Entry 8V3X (electron microscopy, 2.20 A resolution); this record covers chains g and z of the 42 polymer chains in the assembly.

[Chain g (and z)]
Molecule: Sheath (CD1363)
Organism: Clostridioides difficile
Notes: chain z of this document is another copy of the same molecule, construct and numbering; everything in this record applies to it too
UniProtKB: A0A9Q7ZU73 (A0A9Q7ZU73_CLODI); residue numbers follow UniProt; this construct covers 1-354
Sequence (354 residues; row label = number of the first residue in the row):
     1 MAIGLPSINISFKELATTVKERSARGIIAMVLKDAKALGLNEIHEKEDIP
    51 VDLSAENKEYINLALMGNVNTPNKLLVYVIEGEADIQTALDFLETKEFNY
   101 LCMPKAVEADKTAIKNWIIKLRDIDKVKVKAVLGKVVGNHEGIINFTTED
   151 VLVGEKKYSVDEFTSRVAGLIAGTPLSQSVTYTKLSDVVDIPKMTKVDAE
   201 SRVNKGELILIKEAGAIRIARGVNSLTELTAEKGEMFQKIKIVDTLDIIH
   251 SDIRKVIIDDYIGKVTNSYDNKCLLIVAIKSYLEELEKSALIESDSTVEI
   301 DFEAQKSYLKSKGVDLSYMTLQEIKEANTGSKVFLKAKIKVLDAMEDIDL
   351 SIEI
Disordered / not traced: 1-2

[Chain g / chain z interface]
Contacting residue pairs (15):
  Lys126(g) with Ile8(z)
  Ala231(g) with Glu14(z)
  Glu232(g) with Lys13(z); Glu14(z), hydrogen bond (backbone-backbone)
  Lys233(g) with Glu14(z)
  Gly234(g) with Glu14(z), hydrogen bond (backbone-side chain)
  Phe237(g) with Glu14(z)
  Leu246(g) with Phe12(z)
  His250(g) with Ile10(z); Phe12(z)
  Ile253(g) with Ile10(z), hydrophobic
  Arg254(g) with Ile8(z); Ile10(z)
  Ile257(g) with Ile8(z), hydrophobic
  Ile258(g) with Ile8(z), hydrophobic
Other interface residues (no listed pair), chain g (15 interface residues in all): Ile249, Leu321, Lys338
Other interface residues (no listed pair), chain z (8 interface residues in all): Asn9, Leu15, Glu21

[Overview]
Chain g and chain z form an interface of 15 and 8 residues respectively; the contacts include 2 hydrogen
bonds. Among the polar pairs are Gly234(g)-Glu14(z) and Glu232(g)-Glu14(z).
Both chains are Sheath (CD1363) (Clostridioides difficile). Entry 8V3X (CryoEM Structure of Diffocin -
precontracted - Trunk) was determined by electron microscopy, deposited together with 8V3T, 8V3W, 8V3Z, 8V40,
8V41 and 8V43.
